PDB entry 7NFC | electron microscopy, 4.14 A resolution (low resolution: residue-level contacts below are approximate; hydrogen-bond / salt-bridge calls are withheld) | chains G and I of the 18 polymer chains in the assembly

[Chain G]
Molecule: X-ray repair cross-complementing protein 6
Source organism: Homo sapiens
Notes: EC 3.6.4.-, 4.2.99.-
UniProtKB: P12956 (XRCC6_HUMAN); residues 1-609 here = UniProt positions 1-609
Chain sequence (609 residues; each row starts with the number of its first residue):
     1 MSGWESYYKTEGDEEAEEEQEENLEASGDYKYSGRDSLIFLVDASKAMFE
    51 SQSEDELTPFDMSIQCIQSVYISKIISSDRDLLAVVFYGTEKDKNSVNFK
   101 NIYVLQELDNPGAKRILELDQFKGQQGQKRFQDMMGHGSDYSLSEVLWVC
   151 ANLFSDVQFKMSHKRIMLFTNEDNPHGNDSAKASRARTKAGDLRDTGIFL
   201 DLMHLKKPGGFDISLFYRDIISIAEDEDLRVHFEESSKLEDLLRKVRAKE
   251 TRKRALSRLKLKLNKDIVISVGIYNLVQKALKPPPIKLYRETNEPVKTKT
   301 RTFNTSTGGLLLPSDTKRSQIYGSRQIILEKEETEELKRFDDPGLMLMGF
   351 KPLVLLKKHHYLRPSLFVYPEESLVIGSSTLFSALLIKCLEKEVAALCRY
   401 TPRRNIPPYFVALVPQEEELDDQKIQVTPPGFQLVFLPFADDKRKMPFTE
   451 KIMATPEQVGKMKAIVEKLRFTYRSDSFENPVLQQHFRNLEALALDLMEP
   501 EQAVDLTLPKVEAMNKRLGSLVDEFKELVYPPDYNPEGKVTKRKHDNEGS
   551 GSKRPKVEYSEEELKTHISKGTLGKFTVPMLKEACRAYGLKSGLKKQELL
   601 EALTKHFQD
Disordered / not traced: 1-31, 223-236, 535-609
UniProt features mapped onto this chain:
  - region: Val578 to Glu583 (Interaction with BAX)
  - active site: Lys31 (Schiff-base intermediate with DNA)
  - modified residue: Ser2 (N-acetylserine), Ser6 (Phosphoserine), Ser27 (Phosphoserine), Lys31 (N6-acetyllysine), Ser51 (Phosphoserine), Ser306 (Phosphoserine), Lys317 (N6-acetyllysine), Lys331 (N6-acetyllysine), Lys338 (N6-acetyllysine), Thr455 (Phosphothreonine), Lys461 (N6-acetyllysine), Ser477 (Phosphoserine), Ser520 (Phosphoserine), Lys539 (N6-acetyllysine), Lys542 (N6-acetyllysine), Lys544 (N6-acetyllysine), Ser550 (Phosphoserine), Lys553 (N6-acetyllysine), Lys556 (N6-acetyllysine), Ser560 (Phosphoserine) and 1 more in UniProt
  - cross-link (Glycyl lysine isopeptide (Lys-Gly)): Lys287 (interchain with G-Cter in SUMO2), Lys317 (interchain with G-Cter in SUMO2), Lys556 (interchain with G-Cter in SUMO2)
  - mutagenesis: Lys31 (K31A: Diminishes the ability to form a Schiff base. Abolishes adduct formation; when associated with A-160 and A-164), Lys160 (K160A: Abolishes adduct formation; when associated with A-31 and A-160), Lys164 (K164A: Abolishes adduct formation; when associated with A-31 and A-164), Lys539 (K539Q: Complete loss of suppression of BAX-induced apoptosis; K539R: No effect on suppression of BAX-induced apoptosis), Lys542 (K542Q: Complete loss of suppression of BAX-induced apoptosis; K542R: No effect on suppression of BAX-induced apoptosis), Lys544 (K544R: No effect on suppression of BAX-induced apoptosis), Lys553 (K553Q: Partial loss of suppression of BAX-induced apoptosis; K553R: No effect on suppression of BAX-induced apoptosis), Lys556 (K556R: No effect on suppression of BAX-induced apoptosis), Lys570 (K570R: Loss of methylation; loss of anti-apoptotic activity; no effect on XRCC5 stabilization)

[Chain I]
Molecule: 28-nt DNA strand
Sequence (28 nucleotides; row label = number of the first residue in the row):
    18 GCTAATAAACTAAAAACTATTATTATGG

[Chain G / chain I interface]
Pairs across the interface - 12 pairs, chain G then chain I:
  Tyr32(G) - DC34(I)
  Tyr32(G) - DT35(I)
  Ser33(G) - DT35(I)
  Lys253(G) - DC34(I)
  Arg254(G) - DA33(I)
  Arg254(G) - DC34(I)
  Leu256(G) - DA33(I)
  Ser257(G) - DA33(I)
  Arg258(G) - DC34(I)
  Lys282(G) - DA26(I)
  Arg403(G) - DA31(I)
  Arg404(G) - DA32(I)
Other interface residues (no listed pair), chain G (15 interface residues in all): Lys160, Ala255, Thr300, Glu335, Arg444
Other interface residues (no listed pair), chain I (10 interface residues in all): DT23, DA25, DA29, DA36

[Overview]
Chain G and chain I form an interface of 15 and 10 residues respectively. Curated annotation (UniProt) lists
active-site residue Lys31(G) and 9 mutagenesis sites on chain G.
Here chain G is X-ray repair cross-complementing protein 6 (Homo sapiens) and chain I is a 28-nt DNA strand.
Entry 7NFC (Cryo-EM structure of NHEJ super-complex (dimer)) was determined by electron microscopy (same
publication as 7NFE).
